2XHU - chain A; structure by X-ray diffraction, 2.29 A resolution.

Chain A:
Protein: RNA-directed RNA polymerase
Source organism: Hepatitis C virus genotype 1b (strain HC-J4)
Notes: EC 2.7.7.48; fragment: catalytic domain, residues 2420-2989
UniProtKB: O92972 (POLG_HCVJ4); residues 1-570 here correspond to UniProt positions 2420-2989 (UniProt number = residue number + 2419)
Sequence (579 residues; row label = number of the first residue in the row; numbering starts at 0):
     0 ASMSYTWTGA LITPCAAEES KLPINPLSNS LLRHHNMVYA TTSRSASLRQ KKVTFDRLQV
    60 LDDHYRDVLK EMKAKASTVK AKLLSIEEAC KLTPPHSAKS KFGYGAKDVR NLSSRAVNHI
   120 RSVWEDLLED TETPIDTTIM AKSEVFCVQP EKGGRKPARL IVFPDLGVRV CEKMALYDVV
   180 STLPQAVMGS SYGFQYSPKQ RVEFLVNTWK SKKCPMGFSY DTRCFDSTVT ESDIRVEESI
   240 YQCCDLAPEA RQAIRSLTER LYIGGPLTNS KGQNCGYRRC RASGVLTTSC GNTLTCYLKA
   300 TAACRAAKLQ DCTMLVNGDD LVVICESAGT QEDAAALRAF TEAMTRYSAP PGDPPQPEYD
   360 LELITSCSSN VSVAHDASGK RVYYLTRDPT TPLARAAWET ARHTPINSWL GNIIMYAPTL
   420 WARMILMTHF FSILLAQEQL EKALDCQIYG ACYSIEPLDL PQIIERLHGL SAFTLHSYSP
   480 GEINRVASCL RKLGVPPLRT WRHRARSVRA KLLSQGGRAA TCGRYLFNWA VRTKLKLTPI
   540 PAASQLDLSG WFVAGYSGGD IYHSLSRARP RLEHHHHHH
Not modelled in the structure: 0, 151, 564-578
Construct notes: expression tag (0, 571-578)
From the paper describing this entry:
  - mutagenesis - S556Q: unchanged catalytic activity
  - mutagenesis - S556K (2-fold): increased catalytic activity on GTP

Summary:
From the paper: S556K increases catalytic activity on GTP; S556Q leaves catalytic activity unchanged.
Chain A is RNA-directed RNA polymerase (Hepatitis C virus genotype 1b (strain HC-J4)); the structure, HCV-J4
NS5B Polymerase Orthorhombic Crystal Form, was determined by X-ray diffraction (same publication as 2XHV,
2XHW, 2XI2 and 2XI3).
